3JAR - chains E and F of the 14 polymer chains in the assembly; structure by electron microscopy, 3.40 A resolution.

Chain E:
Molecule: Tubulin alpha-1B chain
Source organism: Sus scrofa
UniProt: Q2XVP4 (TBA1B_PIG); residue numbers follow UniProt; this construct covers 1-451
Amino-acid sequence (451 residues; numbered 1 to 451; the number before each row is that of its first residue):
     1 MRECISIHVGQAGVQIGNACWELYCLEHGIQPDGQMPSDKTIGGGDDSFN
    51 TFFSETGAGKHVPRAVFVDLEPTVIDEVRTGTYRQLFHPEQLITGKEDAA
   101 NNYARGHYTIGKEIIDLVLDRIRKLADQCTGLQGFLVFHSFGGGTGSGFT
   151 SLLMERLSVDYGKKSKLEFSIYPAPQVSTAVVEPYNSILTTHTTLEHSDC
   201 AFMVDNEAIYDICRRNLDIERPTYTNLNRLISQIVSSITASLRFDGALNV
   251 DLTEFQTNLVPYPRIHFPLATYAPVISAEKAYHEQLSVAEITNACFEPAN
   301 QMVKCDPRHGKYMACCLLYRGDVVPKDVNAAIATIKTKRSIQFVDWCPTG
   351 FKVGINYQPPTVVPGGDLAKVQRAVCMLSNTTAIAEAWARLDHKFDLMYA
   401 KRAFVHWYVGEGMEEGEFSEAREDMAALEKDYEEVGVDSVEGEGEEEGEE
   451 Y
Disordered / not traced: 38-46, 442-451
Small-molecule neighbours: GTP (guanosine-5'-triphosphate): Gly10, Gln11, Ala12, Gln15, Ile16, Asp69, Asp98, Ala99, Ala100, Asn101, Ser140, Gly143, Gly144, Thr145, Gly146, Ile171, Thr179, Glu183, Asn206, Tyr224, Leu227, Asn228, Ile231
Swiss-Prot annotation at these positions:
  - motif: Met1 to Cys4 (MREC motif)
  - active site: Glu254
  - binding site (GTP): Gly10, Gln11, Ala12, Gln15, Glu71, Ala99, Ser140, Gly143, Gly144, Thr145, Gly146, Thr179, Glu183, Asn206, Tyr224, Asn228, Leu252
  - binding site (Mg(2+)): Glu71
  - site: Tyr451 (Involved in polymerization)
  - modified residue: Lys40 (N6,N6,N6-trimethyllysine), Ser48 (Phosphoserine), Ser232 (Phosphoserine), Tyr282 (3'-nitrotyrosine), Arg339 (Omega-N-methylarginine), Ser439 (Phosphoserine), Glu443 (5-glutamyl polyglutamate), Glu445 (5-glutamyl polyglutamate), Tyr451 (3'-nitrotyrosine)
  - cross-link (Glycyl lysine isopeptide (Lys-Gly)): Lys326 (interchain with G-Cter in ubiquitin), Lys370 (interchain with G-Cter in ubiquitin)
Reported in the primary citation:
  - catalytic residues: Glu254 (citing earlier work)

Chain F:
Molecule: Tubulin beta chain
Source organism: Sus scrofa
UniProt: P02554 (TBB_PIG); the author numbering skips numbers that UniProt does not, so the offset changes along the chain: 1-44 = UniProt 1-44; 47-360 = UniProt 45-358; 369-455 = UniProt 359-445
Amino-acid sequence (445 residues; each row starts with the number of its first residue; note: 10 numbers in that range are skipped by the numbering (no residue carries them; nothing is unmodelled there)):
     1 MREIVHIQAGQCGNQIGAKFWEVISDEHGIDPTGSYHGDSDLQL
    47 ERINVYYNEAAGNKYVPRAILVDLEPGTMDSVRSGPFGQIFRPDNFVFGQ
    97 SGAGNNWAKGHYTEGAELVDSVLDVVRKESESCDCLQGFQLTHSLGGGTG
   147 SGMGTLLISKIREEYPDRIMNTFSVVPSPKVSDTVVEPYNATLSVHQLVE
   197 NTDETYCIDNEALYDICFRTLKLTTPTYGDLNHLVSATMSGVTTCLRFPG
   247 QLNADLRKLAVNMVPFPRLHFFMPGFAPLTSRGSQQYRALTVPELTQQMF
   297 DAKNMMAACDPRHGRYLTVAAVFRGRMSMKEVDEQMLNVQNKNSSYFVEW
   347 IPNNVKTAVCDIPP
   369 RGLKMSATFIGNSTAIQELFKRISEQFTAMFRRKAFLHWYTGEGMDEMEF
   419 TEAESNMNDLVSEYQQYQDATADEQGEFEEEGEEDEA
Disordered / not traced: 440-455
Small-molecule neighbours:
  - GDP (guanosine-5'-diphosphate): Gly10, Gln11, Cys12, Gln15, Ser140, Gly143, Gly144, Thr145, Gly146, Ser147, Val171, Asp179, Asn206, Leu209, Tyr224, Asn228
  - GTP (guanosine-5'-triphosphate): Gln247, Leu248, Lys254
Swiss-Prot annotation at these positions:
  - motif: Met1 to Ile4 (MREI motif)
  - binding site (GTP): Gln11, Glu71, Ser140, Gly144, Thr145, Gly146, Asn206, Asn228
  - binding site (Mg(2+)): Glu71
  - modified residue: Ser40 (Phosphoserine), Lys60 (N6-acetyllysine), Ser174 (Phosphoserine), Thr287 (Phosphothreonine), Thr292 (Phosphothreonine), Arg320 (Omega-N-methylarginine), Glu448 (5-glutamyl polyglutamate)
  - cross-link (Glycyl lysine isopeptide (Lys-Gly)): Lys60 (interchain with G-Cter in ubiquitin), Lys326 (interchain with G-Cter in ubiquitin)

How chain E and chain F interact:
Contacting residue pairs - 66 pairs, chain E then chain F:
  Met1(E) with Gln96(F)
  Thr130(E) with Gln96(F)
  Gly131(E) with Gln96(F)
  Lys163(E) with Glu411(F), salt bridge
  Ala247(E) with Gln11(F), hydrogen bond (backbone-side chain); Gln15(F), hydrogen bond (backbone-side chain)
  Leu248(E) with Gln11(F); Asp179(F); Tyr224(F)
  Asn249(E) with Gln11(F), hydrogen bond (backbone-side chain)
  Thr253(E) with Lys105(F)
  Glu254(E) with Gly100(F); Asn101(F), hydrogen bond
  Gln256(E) with Trp407(F), hydrogen bond (backbone-side chain)
  Thr257(E) with Gly100(F), hydrogen bond (side chain-backbone); Phe404(F); Trp407(F)
  Asn258(E) with Asn101(F); Thr180(F); Val181(F)
  Val260(E) with Phe404(F); His406(F); Trp407(F), hydrogen bond (backbone-side chain)
  Pro261(E) with Ala403(F); Phe404(F), hydrogen bond (backbone-backbone); His406(F)
  Tyr262(E) with Arg401(F), hydrogen bond (side chain-backbone); Ala403(F)
  Pro263(E) with His406(F)
  Val324(E) with Thr221(F); Pro222(F)
  Pro325(E) with Tyr210(F); Pro222(F)
  Lys326(E) with Tyr210(F); Phe214(F); Pro222(F)
  Asn329(E) with Val177(F); Glu207(F); Tyr210(F)
  Ile332(E) with Val177(F), hydrophobic
  Lys336(E) with Lys176(F), hydrogen bond (side chain-backbone)
  Trp346(E) with Ala397(F); Met398(F); Arg401(F); Ala403(F), hydrophobic
  Pro348(E) with Gln394(F)
  Thr349(E) with Ser178(F); Thr180(F); Val181(F), hydrogen bond (side chain-backbone); Glu183(F); Pro184(F); Gln394(F)
  Gly350(E) with Ser178(F)
  Phe351(E) with Ser178(F), hydrogen bond (backbone-side chain); Asp179(F); Thr180(F), hydrogen bond (backbone-backbone)
  Lys352(E) with Asn101(F); Asp179(F); Thr180(F)
  Val353(E) with Asp179(F)
  Glu434(E) with Arg401(F)
  Val437(E) with Arg401(F)
  Ser439(E) with Arg400(F); Arg401(F), hydrogen bond
  Val440(E) with Arg400(F)
  Glu441(E) with Arg400(F)
Other interface residues (no listed pair), chain E (42 interface residues in all): Arg2, Asp245, Gly246, Asp327, Ala333, Asp345, Cys347, Asp438
Other interface residues (no listed pair), chain F (37 interface residues in all): Pro72, Gly73, Ser77, Ser97, Val182, Thr220, Lys402

In short:
The interface between chain E and chain F involves 42 residues on one side and 37 on the other, with 14
hydrogen bonds and 1 salt bridge. Polar contacts include Lys163(E)-Glu411(F), Ala247(E)-Gln11(F) and
Ala247(E)-Gln15(F). Chain E binds GTP. Ligands of chain F: GDP and GTP. The paper reports the catalytic
residue Glu254(E).
Here chain E is Tubulin alpha-1B chain and chain F is Tubulin beta chain, both from Sus scrofa. Entry 3JAR
(Cryo-EM structure of GDP-microtubule co-polymerized with EB3) was determined by electron microscopy,
deposited together with 3JAK, 3JAL, 3JAS, 3JAT and 3JAW.
